Entry 1TEE (X-ray diffraction, 2.90 A resolution); this record covers chains A and B.

Chain A (and B):
Protein: pks18
Organism: Mycobacterium tuberculosis
Notes: EC 2.3.1.74; chain B of this document is another copy of the same molecule, construct and numbering; everything in this record applies to it too
UniProtKB: Q7D8I1 (Q7D8I1_MYCTU); numbering as in UniProt (aligned over 1-393)
Chain sequence (393 residues; each row starts with the number of its first residue):
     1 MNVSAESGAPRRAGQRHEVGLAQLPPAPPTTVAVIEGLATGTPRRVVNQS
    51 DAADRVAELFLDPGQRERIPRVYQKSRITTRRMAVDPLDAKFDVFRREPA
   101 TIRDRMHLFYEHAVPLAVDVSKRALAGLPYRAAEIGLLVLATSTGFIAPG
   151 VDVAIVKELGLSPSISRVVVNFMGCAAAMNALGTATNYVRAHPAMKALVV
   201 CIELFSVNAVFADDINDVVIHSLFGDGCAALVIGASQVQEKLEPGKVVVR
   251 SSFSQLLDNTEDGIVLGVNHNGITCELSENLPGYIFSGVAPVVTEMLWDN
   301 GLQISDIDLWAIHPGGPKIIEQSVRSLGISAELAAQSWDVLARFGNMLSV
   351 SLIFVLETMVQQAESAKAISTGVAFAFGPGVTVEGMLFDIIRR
Unresolved in the structure: 1-21, 60-63 (chain B: 1-30, 60-63)
Differences from the reference sequence: engineered mutation F205 (Cys in Q7D8I1)

Chain A / chain B interface:
Pairs across the interface - 94 pairs, chain A then chain B:
  A22(A) with Q237(B)
  Q23(A) with E240(B), hydrogen bond
  L24(A) with Q237(B)
  P25(A) with A194(B), hydrophobic
  P26(A) with P193(B); S236(B); Q237(B)
  A27(A) with P193(B)
  P29(A) with R190(B); A191(B)
  A100(A) with H270(B)
  I102(A) with V268(B); N269(B); H270(B)
  R103(A) with G267(B); V268(B), hydrogen bond (backbone-backbone); N269(B), hydrogen bond; T274(B); E276(B), salt bridge
  F146(A) with F146(B), hydrophobic; F172(B)
  I147(A) with F172(B); L266(B)
  A148(A) with V265(B), hydrophobic; L266(B), hydrogen bond (backbone-backbone); P379(B)
  P149(A) with E261(B); I264(B); G380(B)
  V153(A) with L256(B), hydrophobic
  K157(A) with L256(B); E261(B), salt bridge
  P163(A) with S254(B); Q255(B); L256(B), hydrogen bond (backbone-backbone)
  S164(A) with S254(B); Q255(B)
  I165(A) with S254(B)
  R167(A) with M173(B); N180(B); T382(B), hydrogen bond
  V168(A) with T184(B)
  V169(A) with V169(B); V170(B); N171(B), hydrogen bond (backbone-backbone); M173(B)
  V170(A) with V169(B)
  N171(A) with V169(B), hydrogen bond (backbone-backbone); N171(B)
  F172(A) with F146(B); I147(B); A148(B)
  M173(A) with R167(B); V169(B)
  N180(A) with R167(B)
  T184(A) with V168(B)
  N187(A) with N187(B); Y188(B); A191(B); H192(B)
  Y188(A) with N187(B)
  R190(A) with A191(B); H192(B)
  A191(A) with R190(B)
  H192(A) with N187(B); R190(B)
  S254(A) with S164(B); I165(B)
  Q255(A) with P163(B); S164(B)
  L256(A) with V153(B), hydrophobic; K157(B); P163(B), hydrogen bond (backbone-backbone)
  E261(A) with P149(B); K157(B), salt bridge
  I264(A) with A148(B); P149(B)
  V265(A) with A148(B)
  L266(A) with I147(B); A148(B), hydrogen bond (backbone-backbone)
  G267(A) with R103(B)
  V268(A) with I102(B); R103(B), hydrogen bond (backbone-backbone); V268(B), hydrophobic
  N269(A) with I102(B); R103(B), hydrogen bond
  H270(A) with A100(B); I102(B)
  T274(A) with R103(B)
  E276(A) with R103(B), salt bridge
  P379(A) with A148(B), hydrophobic; P149(B)
  G380(A) with P149(B)
  T382(A) with R167(B), hydrogen bond
Also at the interface, not in a pair above, chain A (53 interface residues in all): P28, Y110, V156, S166
Also at the interface, not in a pair above, chain B (52 interface residues in all): T31, Y110, V156, S166, A235

Summary:
Chain A and chain B form an interface of 53 and 52 residues respectively, with 13 hydrogen bonds and 4 salt
bridges. Polar contacts include R103(A)-E276(B), K157(A)-E261(B) and Q23(A)-E240(B).
Chain A and chain B are both pks18 (Mycobacterium tuberculosis); the structure, Crystal structure of C205F
mutant of PKS18 from Mycobacterium tuberculosis, was determined by X-ray diffraction (same publication as
1TED).
